9DQN - chains B and H of the 4 polymer chains in the assembly; structure by X-ray diffraction, 2.99 A resolution.

[Chain B]
Molecule: Phosphosugar-binding transcriptional regulator
Source organism: Streptococcus pneumoniae
UniProtKB: A0A4M6CQT5 (A0A4M6CQT5_STREE); residue numbers follow UniProt; this construct covers 1-283
Chain sequence (283 residues; each row starts with the number of its first residue):
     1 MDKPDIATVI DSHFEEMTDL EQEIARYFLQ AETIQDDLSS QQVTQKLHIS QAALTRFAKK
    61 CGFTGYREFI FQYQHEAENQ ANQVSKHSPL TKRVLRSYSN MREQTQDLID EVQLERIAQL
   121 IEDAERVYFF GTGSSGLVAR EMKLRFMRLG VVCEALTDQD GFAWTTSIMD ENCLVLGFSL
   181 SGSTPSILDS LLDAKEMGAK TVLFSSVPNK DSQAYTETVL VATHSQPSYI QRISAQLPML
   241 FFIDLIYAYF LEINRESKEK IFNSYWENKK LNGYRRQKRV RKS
Not modelled in the structure: 1-3, 274-283

[Chain H]
Molecule: 18-nt DNA strand
Sequence (18 nucleotides; row label = number of the first residue in the row):
     1 TCTGAAAGTA CTTTTAGA

[Chain B / chain H interface]
Contacting residue pairs (11):
  Thr18(B) - DC2(H)  phosphate contact
  Thr18(B) - DT3(H)  hydrogen bond to the phosphate
  Asp19(B) - DT3(H)  phosphate contact
  Leu20(B) - DT3(H)  hydrogen bond to the phosphate
  Leu20(B) - DG4(H)  phosphate contact
  Ile49(B) - DG4(H)  phosphate contact
  Ser50(B) - DG4(H)  hydrogen bond to the phosphate
  Ala52(B) - DA5(H)  base contact
  Ala53(B) - DG4(H)  phosphate contact
  Arg56(B) - DT3(H)  base contact
  Arg56(B) - DG4(H)  salt bridge to the phosphate
Also at the interface, not in a pair above, chain B (10 interface residues in all): Glu21, His48

[Overview]
The interface between chain B and chain H involves 10 residues on one side and 4 on the other; the contacts
include 3 hydrogen bonds and 1 salt bridge. Polar pairs include Thr18(B)-DT3(H), Leu20(B)-DT3(H) and
Ser50(B)-DG4(H).
Here chain B is Phosphosugar-binding transcriptional regulator (Streptococcus pneumoniae) and chain H is an
18-nt DNA strand. Entry 9DQN (Nan Regulatory Protein (NanR) - DNA complex from Streptococcus pneumoniae) was
determined by X-ray diffraction.
